2YA9 - chains A and B; structure by X-ray diffraction, 2.30 A resolution.

[Chain A (and B)]
Name: Death-associated protein kinase 2
From: Mus musculus
Notes: EC 2.7.11.1; chain B of this document is another copy of the same molecule, construct and numbering; everything in this record applies to it too
UniProt: Q8VDF3 (DAPK2_MOUSE); residues 1-360 here correspond to UniProt positions 11-370 (UniProt number = residue number + 10)
Chain sequence (361 residues; numbered 0 to 360; the number before each row is that of its first residue; numbering starts at 0):
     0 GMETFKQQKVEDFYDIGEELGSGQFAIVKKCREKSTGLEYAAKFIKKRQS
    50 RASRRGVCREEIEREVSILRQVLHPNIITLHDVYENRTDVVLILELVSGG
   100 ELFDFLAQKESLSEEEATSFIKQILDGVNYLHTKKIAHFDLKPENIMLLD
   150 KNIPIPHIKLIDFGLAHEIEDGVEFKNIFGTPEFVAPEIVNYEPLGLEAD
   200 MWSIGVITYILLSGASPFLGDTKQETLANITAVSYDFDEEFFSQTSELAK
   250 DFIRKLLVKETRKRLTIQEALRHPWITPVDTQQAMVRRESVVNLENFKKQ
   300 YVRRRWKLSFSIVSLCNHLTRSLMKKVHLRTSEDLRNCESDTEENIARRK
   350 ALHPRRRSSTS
Not modelled in the structure: 0-2, 302-360
Sequence notes: expression tag (0)
Metal / ion sites: Ca2+: Asn190 (shared with Asn190(B) of chain B)
Ligand contacts: (4S,5S)-1,2-dithiane-4,5-diol (D1D): Ile177, Phe178, Gly179, Pro181, Val184, Ile188, Lys222, Leu226
Curated features (UniProtKB/Swiss-Prot):
  - region: Gln282 to Val291 (Autoinhibitory domain)
  - active site: Asp139 (Proton acceptor)
  - binding site (ATP): Leu19 to Val27, Lys42
  - modified residue: Ser289 (Phosphoserine), Ser308 (Phosphoserine), Ser339 (Phosphoserine), Thr359 (Phosphothreonine)
What the authors report for this chain:
  - contacts within the chain: Lys42-Glu64 (salt bridge), Phe102-Tyr300 (pi stacking)
  - specificity-determining residues: Glu100, Glu182 (citing earlier work)
  - conformationally variable residues (side-chain flip): Glu100, Phe102, Ile177, Phe178
  - self-association interface (contacts with another copy of this molecule); pairs are residue here / residue on that copy: Arg50-Asp220 (salt bridge), Arg50, Arg53, Phe178
  - post-translational modification sites: Ser308 (citing earlier work)

[Interface between chain A and chain B]
Pairs across the interface (48):
  Gln23(A) - Gln23(B)
  Arg47(A) - Asp220(B)
  Arg50(A) - Leu218(B)
  Arg50(A) - Gly219(B)
  Arg50(A) - Asp220(B)  salt bridge
  Ala51(A) - Glu182(B)
  Ala51(A) - Leu218(B)  hydrophobic
  Arg53(A) - Thr180(B)
  Arg53(A) - Pro181(B)
  Cys57(A) - Thr221(B)
  Glu59(A) - Thr221(B)
  Glu60(A) - Thr221(B)
  Phe174(A) - Gln223(B)
  Lys175(A) - Gln223(B)
  Asn176(A) - Lys222(B)
  Asn176(A) - Gln223(B)
  Asn176(A) - Leu226(B)
  Ile177(A) - Val189(B)
  Ile177(A) - Lys222(B)  hydrogen bond (backbone-side chain)
  Ile177(A) - Leu226(B)  hydrophobic
  Thr180(A) - Arg53(B)
  Pro181(A) - Arg53(B)
  Glu182(A) - Ala51(B)
  Val189(A) - Ile177(B)
  Val189(A) - Tyr191(B)
  Asn190(A) - Tyr191(B)
  Tyr191(A) - Val189(B)
  Tyr191(A) - Asn190(B)
  Tyr191(A) - Leu226(B)
  Tyr191(A) - Ala227(B)
  Tyr191(A) - Thr230(B)
  Leu218(A) - Arg50(B)  hydrogen bond (backbone-side chain)
  Leu218(A) - Ala51(B)  hydrophobic
  Gly219(A) - Arg50(B)
  Asp220(A) - Arg50(B)  salt bridge
  Thr221(A) - Cys57(B)
  Thr221(A) - Glu59(B)
  Thr221(A) - Glu60(B)
  Lys222(A) - Asn176(B)
  Lys222(A) - Ile177(B)  hydrogen bond (side chain-backbone)
  Gln223(A) - Phe174(B)
  Gln223(A) - Lys175(B)
  Gln223(A) - Asn176(B)
  Leu226(A) - Asn176(B)
  Leu226(A) - Ile177(B)
  Leu226(A) - Tyr191(B)
  Ala227(A) - Tyr191(B)
  Thr230(A) - Tyr191(B)
Interface residues without a listed pair, chain A (29 interface residues in all): Phe178, Gly179
Interface residues without a listed pair, chain B (28 interface residues in all): Phe178, Gly179

[Overview]
29 residues of chain A face 28 of chain B across their interface, with 3 hydrogen bonds and 2 salt bridges.
Polar contacts include Arg50(A)-Asp220(B), Ile177(A)-Lys222(B) and Leu218(A)-Arg50(B). Ligands of chain A:
(4S,5S)-1,2-dithiane-4,5-diol. From the paper: specificity determinants Glu100(A) and Glu182(A); a
modification site at Ser308(A).
Chain A and chain B are both Death-associated protein kinase 2 (Mus musculus); the structure, Crystal
structure of the autoinhibited form of mouse DAPK2, was determined by X-ray diffraction (same publication as
2YAA and 2YAB).
